9GUP - chains A and O of the 23 polymer chains in the assembly; structure by electron microscopy, 2.80 A resolution.

[Chain A]
Molecule: 16S ribosomal RNA
Organism: Escherichia coli K-12
Sequence (1541 nucleotides; each row starts with the number of its first residue):
     1 AAAUUGAAGAGUUUGAUCAUGGCUCAGAUUGAACGCUGGCGGCAGGCCUA
    51 ACACAUGCAAGUCGAACGGUAACAGGAAGAAGCUUGCUUCUUUGCUGACG
   101 AGUGGCGGACGGGUGAGUAAUGUCUGGGAAACUGCCUGAUGGAGGGGGAU
   151 AACUACUGGAAACGGUAGCUAAUACCGCAUAACGUCGCAAGACCAAAGAG
   201 GGGUACCUUCGGGCCUCUUGCCAUCGGAUGUGCCCAGAUGGGAUUAGCUA
   251 GUAGGUGGGGUAACGGCUCACCUAGGCGACGAUCCCUAGCUGGUCUGAGA
   301 GGAUGACCAGCCACACUGGAACUGAGACACGGUCCAGACUCCUACGGGAG
   351 GCAGCAGUGGGGAAUAUUGCACAAUGGGCGCAAGCCUGAUGCAGCCAUGC
   401 CGCGUGUAUGAAGAAGGCCUUCGGGUUGUAAAGUACUUUCAGCGGGGAGG
   451 AAGGGAGUAAAGUUAAUACCUUUGCUCAUUGACGUUACCCGCAGAAGAAG
   501 CACCGGCUAACUCCGUGCCAGCAGCCXCGGUAAUACGGAGGGUGCAAGCG
   551 UUAAUCGGAAUUACUGGGCGUAAAGCGCACGCAGGCGGUUUGUUAAGUCA
   601 GAUGUGAAAUCCCCGGGCUCAACCUGGGAACUGCAUCUGAUACUGGCAAG
   651 CUUGAGUCUCGUAGAGGGGGGUAGAAUUCCAGGUGUAGCGGUGAAAUGCG
   701 UAGAGAUCUGGAGGAAUACCGGUGGCGAAGGCGGCCCCCUGGACGAAGAC
   751 UGACGCUCAGGUGCGAAAGCGUGGGGAGCAAACAGGAUUAGAUACCCUGG
   801 UAGUCCACGCCGUAAACGAUGUCGACUUGGAGGUUGUGCCCUUGAGGCGU
   851 GGCUUCCGGAGCUAACGCGUUAAGUCGACCGCCUGGGGAGUACGGCCGCA
   901 AGGUUAAAACUCAAAUGAAUUGACGGGGGCCCGCACAAGCGGUGGAGCAU
   951 GUGGUUUAAUUCGAUGXAACGCGAAGAACCUUACCUGGUCUUGACAUCCA
  1001 CGGAAGUUUUCAGAGAUGAGAAUGUGCCUUCGGGAACCGUGAGACAGGUG
  1051 CUGCAUGGCUGUCGUCAGCUCGUGUUGUGAAAUGUUGGGUUAAGUCCCGC
  1101 AACGAGCGCAACCCUUAUCCUUUGUUGCCAGCGGUCCGGCCGGGAACUCA
  1151 AAGGAGACUGCCAGUGAUAAACUGGAGGAAGGUGGGGAUGACGUCAAGUC
  1201 AUCAUGGCCCUUACGACCAGGGCUACACACGUGCUACAAUGGCGCAUACA
  1251 AAGAGAAGCGACCUCGCGAGAGCAAGCGGACCUCAUAAAGUGCGUCGUAG
  1301 UCCGGAUUGGAGUCUGCAACUCGACUCCAUGAAGUCGGAAUCGCUAGUAA
  1351 UCGUGGAUCAGAAUGCCACGGUGAAUACGUUCCCGGGCCUUGUACACACC
  1401 GCCCGUXACACCAUGGGAGUGGGUUGCAAAAGAAGUAGGUAGCUUAACCU
  1451 UCGGGAGGGCGCUUACCACUUUGUGAUUCAUGACUGGGGUGAAGUCGUAA
  1501 CAAGGUAACCGUAGGGGAACCUGCGGUUGGAUCACCUCCUU
Disordered / not traced: 1492-1493
Modified / non-standard residues: PSU (pseudouridine-5'-monophosphate) at position 516, G7M (N7-methyl-guanosine-5'-monophosphate) at position 527, 2MG (2N-methylguanosine-5'-monophosphate) at position 966, 5MC (5-methylcytidine-5'-monophosphate) at position 967, 2MG (2N-methylguanosine-5'-monophosphate) at position 1207, 4OC (4n,o2'-methylcytidine-5'-monophosphate) at position 1402, 5MC (5-methylcytidine-5'-monophosphate) at position 1407, UR3 (3-methyluridine-5'-monophoshate) at position 1498, 2MG (2N-methylguanosine-5'-monophosphate) at position 1516, MA6 (6N-dimethyladenosine-5'-monophoshate) at position 1518, MA6 (6N-dimethyladenosine-5'-monophoshate) at position 1519
Ion coordination: Mg2+ site 1 near G21 (its only coordinating residue here); Mg2+ site 2: A59, U387; Mg2+ site 3 near G100 (its only coordinating residue here); Mg2+ site 4: A109, G331; Mg2+ site 5 near G111 (its only coordinating residue here); Mg2+ site 6: A116, G117, G289; Mg2+ site 7: A174, C175; Mg2+ site 8: U180, A195; Mg2+ site 9: G299, G558; Mg2+ site 10 near C352 (its only coordinating residue here); Mg2+ site 11: A509, A510; Mg2+ site 12: PSU_516, A533; 35 more Mg2+ sites not listed

[Chain O]
Protein: 30S ribosomal protein S14
Organism: Escherichia coli K-12
Reference sequence: P0AG59 (RS14_ECOLI); numbering as in UniProt (aligned over 1-101)
Sequence (101 residues; each row starts with the number of its first residue):
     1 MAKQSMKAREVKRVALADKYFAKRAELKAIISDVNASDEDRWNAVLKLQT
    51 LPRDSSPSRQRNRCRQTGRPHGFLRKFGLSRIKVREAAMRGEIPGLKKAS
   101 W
Disordered / not traced: 1

[Chain A / chain O interface]
Residue-residue contacts (61; chain A residue first):
  G973(A) - Arg69(O)  hydrogen bond to the sugar
  G973(A) - Arg81(O)  phosphate contact
  A974(A) - Arg69(O)  salt bridge to the phosphate
  A974(A) - His71(O)  hydrogen bond to the sugar
  A974(A) - Arg81(O)  salt bridge to the phosphate
  A975(A) - Gly72(O)  sugar contact
  G976(A) - His71(O)  salt bridge to the phosphate
  G976(A) - Gly72(O)  phosphate contact
  A977(A) - Arg61(O)  salt bridge to the phosphate
  C979(A) - Ser58(O)  base contact
  C979(A) - Arg59(O)  hydrogen bond to the base
  C980(A) - Arg13(O)  hydrogen bond to the phosphate
  C980(A) - Arg59(O)  hydrogen bond to the sugar
  U981(A) - Arg9(O)  salt bridge to the phosphate
  U981(A) - Arg13(O)  salt bridge to the phosphate
  U981(A) - Arg61(O)  hydrogen bond to the sugar
  U981(A) - Arg63(O)  hydrogen bond to the phosphate
  U982(A) - Arg63(O)  salt bridge to the phosphate
  A983(A) - Arg9(O)  salt bridge to the phosphate
  A994(A) - Ser5(O)  base contact
  A994(A) - Ala8(O)  sugar contact
  C995(A) - Ala8(O)  sugar contact
  U1007(A) - Lys19(O)  salt bridge to the phosphate
  G1048(A) - Lys3(O)  phosphate contact
  G1048(A) - Gln4(O)  hydrogen bond to the phosphate
  U1049(A) - Lys3(O)  phosphate contact
  C1059(A) - Arg85(O)  hydrogen bond to the phosphate
  U1060(A) - Arg85(O)  salt bridge to the phosphate
  C1114(A) - Ser100(O)  hydrogen bond to the sugar
  C1114(A) - Trp101(O)  base contact
  U1115(A) - Trp101(O)  hydrogen bond to the sugar
  G1186(A) - Trp101(O)  hydrogen bond to the base
  G1187(A) - Ser100(O)  hydrogen bond to the base
  A1188(A) - Lys98(O)  sugar contact
  A1188(A) - Ser100(O)  hydrogen bond to the sugar
  U1202(A) - Ala2(O)  phosphate contact
  U1202(A) - Thr67(O)  hydrogen bond to the sugar
  U1202(A) - Arg69(O)  hydrogen bond to the sugar
  U1202(A) - Ile82(O)  base contact
  C1203(A) - Ala2(O)  hydrogen bond to the phosphate
  A1216(A) - Lys3(O)  salt bridge to the phosphate
  A1216(A) - Ser5(O)  hydrogen bond to the phosphate
  C1217(A) - Ser5(O)  phosphate contact
  C1217(A) - Arg9(O)  salt bridge to the phosphate
  C1218(A) - Lys12(O)  salt bridge to the phosphate
  A1219(A) - Arg53(O)  salt bridge to the phosphate
  G1220(A) - Arg53(O)  salt bridge to the phosphate
  A1257(A) - Phe21(O)  base contact
  G1316(A) - Ser56(O)  phosphate contact
  C1317(A) - Arg24(O)  hydrogen bond to the sugar
  C1317(A) - Lys28(O)  salt bridge to the phosphate
  C1317(A) - Gln49(O)  sugar contact
  C1317(A) - Arg53(O)  base contact
  C1317(A) - Ser56(O)  hydrogen bond to the phosphate
  U1358(A) - Phe73(O)  sugar contact
  U1358(A) - Arg75(O)  hydrogen bond to the phosphate
  C1359(A) - Asn62(O)  hydrogen bond to the phosphate
  C1359(A) - Arg75(O)  salt bridge to the phosphate
  A1360(A) - Ser58(O)  base contact
  A1360(A) - Arg75(O)  salt bridge to the phosphate
  C1369(A) - Trp101(O)  hydrogen bond to the phosphate
Other interface residues (no listed pair), chain A (43 interface residues in all): U1008, G1047, G1050, G1215, G1272, A1357, A1368
Other interface residues (no listed pair), chain O (42 interface residues in all): Met6, Glu10, Lys23, Val34, Leu48, Asp54, Pro57, Pro70, Leu74, Lys83

[Overview]
43 residues of chain A face 42 of chain O across their interface; the contacts include 23 hydrogen bonds and
18 salt bridges. Among the polar pairs are C979(A)-Arg59(O), G1186(A)-Trp101(O) and G1187(A)-Ser100(O). The
Mg2+ site 2 is built by A59(A) and U387(A).
Here chain A is 16S ribosomal RNA and chain O is 30S ribosomal protein S14, both from Escherichia coli K-12.
Entry 9GUP (30S mRNA delivery complex (open head)) was determined by electron microscopy (same publication as
9GUQ, 9GUR, 9GUS, 9GUT, 9GUU, 9GUV, 9GUW and 9GUX).
